3NPA - chain A; structure by X-ray diffraction, 1.97 A resolution.

[Chain A]
Name: Glycogen phosphorylase, muscle form
Source organism: Oryctolagus cuniculus
Notes: EC 2.4.1.1
Reference sequence: P00489 (PYGM_RABIT); residues 1-842 here correspond to UniProt positions 2-843 (UniProt number = residue number + 1)
Sequence (842 residues; numbered 1 to 842; the number before each row is that of its first residue):
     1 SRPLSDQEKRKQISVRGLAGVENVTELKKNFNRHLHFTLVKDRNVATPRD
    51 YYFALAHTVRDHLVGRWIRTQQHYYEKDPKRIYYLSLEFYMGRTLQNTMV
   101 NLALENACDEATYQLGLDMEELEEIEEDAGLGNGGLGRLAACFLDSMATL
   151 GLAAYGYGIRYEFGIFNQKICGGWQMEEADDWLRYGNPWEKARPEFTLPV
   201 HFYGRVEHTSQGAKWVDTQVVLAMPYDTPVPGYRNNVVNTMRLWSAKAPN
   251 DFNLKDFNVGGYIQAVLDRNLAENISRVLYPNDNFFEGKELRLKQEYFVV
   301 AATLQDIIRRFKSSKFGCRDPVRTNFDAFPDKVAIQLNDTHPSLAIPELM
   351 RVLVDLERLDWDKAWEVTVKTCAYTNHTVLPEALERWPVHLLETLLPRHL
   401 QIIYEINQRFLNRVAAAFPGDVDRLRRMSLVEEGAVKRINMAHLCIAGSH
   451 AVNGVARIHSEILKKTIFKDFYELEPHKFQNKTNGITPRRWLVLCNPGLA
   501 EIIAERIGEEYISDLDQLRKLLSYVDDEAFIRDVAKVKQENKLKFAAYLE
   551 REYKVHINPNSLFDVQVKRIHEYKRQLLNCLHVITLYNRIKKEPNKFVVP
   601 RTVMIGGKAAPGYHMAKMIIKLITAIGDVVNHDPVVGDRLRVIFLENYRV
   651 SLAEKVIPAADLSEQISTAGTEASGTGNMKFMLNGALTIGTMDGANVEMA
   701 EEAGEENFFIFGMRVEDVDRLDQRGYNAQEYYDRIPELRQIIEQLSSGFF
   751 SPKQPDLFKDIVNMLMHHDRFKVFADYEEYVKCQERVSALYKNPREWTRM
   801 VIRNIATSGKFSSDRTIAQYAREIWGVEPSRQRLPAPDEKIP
Unresolved in the structure: 1-11, 255-260, 315-323, 837-842
Modified positions: K680 ((2S)-2-amino-6-[[3-hydroxy-2-methyl-5-(phosphonooxymethyl)pyridin-4-yl]methylideneamino]hexanoic acid; LLP)
Residues lining bound ligands: Z57 ((1S)-1,5-anhydro-1-(4-bromo-2,5-dihydroxyphenyl)-D-glucitol): G134, G135, L136, L139, D283, N284, D339, H341, H377, T378, V455, N484, Y573, E672, A673, S674, G675, T676
Swiss-Prot annotation at these positions:
  - binding site (AMP): D42, Y75, R309 to C318
  - site: C108 (Involved in the association of subunits), C142 (Involved in the association of subunits), Y155 (Can be labeled by an AMP analog)
  - modified residue: S1 (N-acetylserine), S14 (Phosphoserine), Y203 (Phosphotyrosine), Y226 (Phosphotyrosine), S429 (Phosphoserine), Y472 (Phosphotyrosine), S513 (Phosphoserine), K680 (N6-(pyridoxal phosphate)lysine), S746 (Phosphoserine), S747 (Phosphoserine)

[Overview]
Chain A binds compound Z57. From UniProt: 12 AMP-binding residues.
Chain A is Glycogen phosphorylase, muscle form (Oryctolagus cuniculus); the structure, Glycogen phosphorylase
complexed with 2,5-dihydroxy-4-(beta-D-glucopyranosyl)-bromo-benzene, was determined by X-ray diffraction
together with 3S0J, 3NP7 and 3NP9 from the same study.
